Entry 8C4V (electron microscopy, 3.14 A resolution); this record covers chains A and H of the 6 polymer chains in the assembly.

[Chain A]
Name: RNA-directed RNA polymerase L
Organism: Hantaan virus 76-118
Notes: EC 2.7.7.48, 3.1.-.-
UniProt: P23456 (L_HANTV); numbering as in UniProt (aligned over 1-2151)
Chain sequence (2173 residues; each row starts with the number of its first residue; numbers below 1 keep their minus sign (Met-21 is residue -21)):
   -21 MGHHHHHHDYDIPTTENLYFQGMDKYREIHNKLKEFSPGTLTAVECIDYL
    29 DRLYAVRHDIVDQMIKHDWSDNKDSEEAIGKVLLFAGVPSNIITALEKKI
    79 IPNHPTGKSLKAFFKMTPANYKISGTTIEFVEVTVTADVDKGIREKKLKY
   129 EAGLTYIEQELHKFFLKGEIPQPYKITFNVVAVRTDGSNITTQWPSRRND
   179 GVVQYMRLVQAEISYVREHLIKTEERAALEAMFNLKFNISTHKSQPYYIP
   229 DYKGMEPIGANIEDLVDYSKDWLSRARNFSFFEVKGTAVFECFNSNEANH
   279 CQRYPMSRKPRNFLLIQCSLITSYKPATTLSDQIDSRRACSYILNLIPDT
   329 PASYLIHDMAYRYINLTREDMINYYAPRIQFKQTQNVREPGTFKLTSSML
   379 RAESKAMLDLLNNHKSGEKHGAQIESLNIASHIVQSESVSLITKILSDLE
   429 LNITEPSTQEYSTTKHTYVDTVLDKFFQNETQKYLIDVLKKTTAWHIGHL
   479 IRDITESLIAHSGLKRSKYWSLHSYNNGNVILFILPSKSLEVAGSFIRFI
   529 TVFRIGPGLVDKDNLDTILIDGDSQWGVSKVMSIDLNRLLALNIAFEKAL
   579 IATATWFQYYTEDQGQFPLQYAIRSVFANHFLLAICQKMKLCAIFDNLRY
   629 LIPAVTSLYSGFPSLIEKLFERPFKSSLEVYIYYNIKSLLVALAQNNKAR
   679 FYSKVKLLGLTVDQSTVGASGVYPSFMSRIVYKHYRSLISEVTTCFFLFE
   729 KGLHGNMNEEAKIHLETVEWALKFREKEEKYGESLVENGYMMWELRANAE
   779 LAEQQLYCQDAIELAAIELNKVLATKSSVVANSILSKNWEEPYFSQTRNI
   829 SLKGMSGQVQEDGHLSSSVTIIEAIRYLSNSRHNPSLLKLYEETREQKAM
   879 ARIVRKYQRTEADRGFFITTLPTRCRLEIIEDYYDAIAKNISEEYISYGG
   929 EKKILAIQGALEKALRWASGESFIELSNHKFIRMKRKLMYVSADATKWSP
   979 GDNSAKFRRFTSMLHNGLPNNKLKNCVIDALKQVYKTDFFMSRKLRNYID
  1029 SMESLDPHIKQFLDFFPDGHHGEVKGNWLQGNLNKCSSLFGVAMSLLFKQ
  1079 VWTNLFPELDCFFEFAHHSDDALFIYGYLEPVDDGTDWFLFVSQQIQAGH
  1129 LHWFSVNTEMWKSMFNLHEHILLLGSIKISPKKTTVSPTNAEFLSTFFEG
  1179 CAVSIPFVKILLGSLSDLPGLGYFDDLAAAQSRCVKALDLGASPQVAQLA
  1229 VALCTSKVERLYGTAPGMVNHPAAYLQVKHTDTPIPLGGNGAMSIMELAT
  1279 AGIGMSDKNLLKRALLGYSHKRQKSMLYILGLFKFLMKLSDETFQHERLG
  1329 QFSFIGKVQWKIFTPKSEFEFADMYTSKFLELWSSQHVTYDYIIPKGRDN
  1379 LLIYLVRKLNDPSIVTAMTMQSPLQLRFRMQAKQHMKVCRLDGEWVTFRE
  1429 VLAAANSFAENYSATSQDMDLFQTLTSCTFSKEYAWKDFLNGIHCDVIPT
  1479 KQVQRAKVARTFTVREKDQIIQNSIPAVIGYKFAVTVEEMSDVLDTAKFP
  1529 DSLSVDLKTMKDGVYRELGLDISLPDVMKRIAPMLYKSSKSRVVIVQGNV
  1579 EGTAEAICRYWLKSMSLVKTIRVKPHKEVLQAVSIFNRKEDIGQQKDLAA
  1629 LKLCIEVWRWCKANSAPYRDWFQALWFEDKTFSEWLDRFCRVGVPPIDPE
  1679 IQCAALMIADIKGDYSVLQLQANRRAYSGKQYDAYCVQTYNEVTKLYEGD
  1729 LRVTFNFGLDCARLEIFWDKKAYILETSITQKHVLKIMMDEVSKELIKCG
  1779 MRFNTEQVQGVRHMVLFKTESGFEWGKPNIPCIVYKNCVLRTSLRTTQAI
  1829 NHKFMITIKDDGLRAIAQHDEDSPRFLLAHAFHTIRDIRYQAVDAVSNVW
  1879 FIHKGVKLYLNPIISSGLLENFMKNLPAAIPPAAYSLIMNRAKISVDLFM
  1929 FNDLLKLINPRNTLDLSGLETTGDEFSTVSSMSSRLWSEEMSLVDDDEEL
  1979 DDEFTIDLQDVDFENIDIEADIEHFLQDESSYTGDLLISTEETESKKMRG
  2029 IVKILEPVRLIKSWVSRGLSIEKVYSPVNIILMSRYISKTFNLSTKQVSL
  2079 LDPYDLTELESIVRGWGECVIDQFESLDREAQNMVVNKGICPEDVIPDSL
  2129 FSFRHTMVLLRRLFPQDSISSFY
Not modelled in the structure: -21 to 225, 392-400, 433-448, 676-698, 1455-1463, 1495-1501, 1566-1568, 1601-2151
Sequence notes: initiating methionine (-21); expression tag (-20 to 0); engineered mutation Ala97 (Asp in P23456)
Metal / ion sites: Mg2+: Asp1099, Glu1170
What the authors report for this chain:
  - binding site for the 25-nt RNA strand: Tyr1564
  - conformationally variable residues (helix shift): Pro1401 to Lys1411
  - mutagenesis - D97A: abolished catalytic activity (ENDO activity) (proposed by the authors, not directly observed)

[Chain H]
Molecule: 20-nt RNA strand
Notes: engineered mutation(s): U4G, G9U, A10C
Sequence (20 nucleotides; each row starts with the number of its first residue):
     1 UAGGAGUAUCCACCGCAAGA
Not modelled in the structure: 1

[How chain A and chain H interact]
Residue-residue contacts (72; chain A residue first):
  Arg281(A) with U7(H), base contact
  Tyr282(A) with U7(H), sugar contact
  Lys287(A) with G3(H), salt bridge to the phosphate
  Asn290(A) with G4(H), phosphate contact
  Leu293(A) with G4(H), sugar contact
  Leu388(A) with A2(H), hydrogen bond to the base
  Leu389(A) with A2(H), hydrogen bond to the base
  Gln401(A) with G6(H), base contact
  Ile402(A) with G6(H), base contact; U7(H), sugar contact
  Lys496(A) with C13(H), base contact
  Ser515(A) with C13(H), base contact
  Lys516(A) with A12(H), salt bridge to the phosphate; C13(H), sugar contact
  Gly522(A) with C11(H), hydrogen bond to the sugar; A12(H), sugar contact
  Phe524(A) with G3(H), base contact; G4(H), sugar contact; C11(H), base contact; A12(H), sugar contact
  Arg526(A) with A12(H), hydrogen bond to the sugar; C13(H), salt bridge to the phosphate
  Asp544(A) with A2(H), sugar contact
  Lys558(A) with A2(H), salt bridge to the phosphate; G3(H), salt bridge to the phosphate
  Val559(A) with A2(H), hydrogen bond to the sugar; G3(H), sugar contact
  Met560(A) with G3(H), sugar contact
  Ser561(A) with A2(H), base contact; G3(H), hydrogen bond to the sugar; G4(H), sugar contact
  Arg566(A) with G4(H), hydrogen bond to the sugar; A5(H), salt bridge to the phosphate
  Gln615(A) with A5(H), phosphate contact
  Lys616(A) with G4(H), salt bridge to the phosphate; A5(H), salt bridge to the phosphate
  Met617(A) with A5(H), hydrogen bond to the phosphate; G6(H), phosphate contact
  Lys618(A) with G6(H), salt bridge to the phosphate; U7(H), salt bridge to the phosphate
  Pro651(A) with U7(H), phosphate contact
  Lys653(A) with G6(H), hydrogen bond to the base
  Leu731(A) with A5(H), sugar contact
  His732(A) with A5(H), sugar contact
  Gly733(A) with A5(H), sugar contact
  Asn734(A) with C10(H), hydrogen bond to the sugar; C11(H), hydrogen bond to the sugar
  Met735(A) with C10(H), sugar contact
  Asn736(A) with A5(H), sugar contact; G6(H), hydrogen bond to the sugar; A8(H), hydrogen bond to the sugar; U9(H), hydrogen bond to the phosphate
  Glu737(A) with A5(H), sugar contact; G6(H), sugar contact
  Ala739(A) with A8(H), base contact
  Leu743(A) with A8(H), base contact
  Leu1023(A) with A8(H), base contact
  Tyr1026(A) with A8(H), base contact; U9(H), sugar contact; C10(H), sugar contact
  Ile1027(A) with A8(H), base contact
  Ser1029(A) with U9(H), sugar contact
  Met1030(A) with A8(H), base contact; U9(H), hydrogen bond to the base
  Glu1031(A) with U9(H), base contact
  Ser1032(A) with U9(H), hydrogen bond to the base
  Leu1033(A) with U9(H), base contact
  Asp1034(A) with U9(H), hydrogen bond to the base
  His1036(A) with A8(H), salt bridge to the phosphate
  Ile1037(A) with A8(H), base contact; U9(H), base contact
  Phe1040(A) with A8(H), base contact
Other interface residues (no listed pair), chain A (53 interface residues in all): Met385, Asn390, Ser495, Ser523, Ile562
Other interface residues (no listed pair), chain H (13 interface residues in all): C14

[Overview]
53 residues of chain A and 13 residues of chain H are in contact; the contacts include 17 hydrogen bonds and
11 salt bridges. Among the polar pairs are Leu388(A)-A2(H), Leu389(A)-A2(H) and Lys653(A)-G6(H). From the
paper: a binding site for the 25-nt RNA strand at Tyr1564(A); D97A of chain A abolishes catalytic activity
(ENDO activity).
Here chain A is RNA-directed RNA polymerase L (Hantaan virus 76-118) and chain H is a 20-nt RNA strand. Entry
8C4V (Hantaan virus polymerase in replication elongation state) was determined by electron microscopy together
with 8C4S, 8C4T and 8C4U from the same study.
